PDB entry 7D4D | X-ray diffraction, 2.29 A resolution | chain A

[Chain A]
Molecule: L-Lysine alpha-oxidase
From: Hypocrea rufa
UniProtKB: A0A0G4DCU0 (A0A0G4DCU0_HYPRU); residue numbers follow UniProt; this construct covers 1-617
Sequence (617 residues; numbered 1 to 617; the number before each row is that of its first residue):
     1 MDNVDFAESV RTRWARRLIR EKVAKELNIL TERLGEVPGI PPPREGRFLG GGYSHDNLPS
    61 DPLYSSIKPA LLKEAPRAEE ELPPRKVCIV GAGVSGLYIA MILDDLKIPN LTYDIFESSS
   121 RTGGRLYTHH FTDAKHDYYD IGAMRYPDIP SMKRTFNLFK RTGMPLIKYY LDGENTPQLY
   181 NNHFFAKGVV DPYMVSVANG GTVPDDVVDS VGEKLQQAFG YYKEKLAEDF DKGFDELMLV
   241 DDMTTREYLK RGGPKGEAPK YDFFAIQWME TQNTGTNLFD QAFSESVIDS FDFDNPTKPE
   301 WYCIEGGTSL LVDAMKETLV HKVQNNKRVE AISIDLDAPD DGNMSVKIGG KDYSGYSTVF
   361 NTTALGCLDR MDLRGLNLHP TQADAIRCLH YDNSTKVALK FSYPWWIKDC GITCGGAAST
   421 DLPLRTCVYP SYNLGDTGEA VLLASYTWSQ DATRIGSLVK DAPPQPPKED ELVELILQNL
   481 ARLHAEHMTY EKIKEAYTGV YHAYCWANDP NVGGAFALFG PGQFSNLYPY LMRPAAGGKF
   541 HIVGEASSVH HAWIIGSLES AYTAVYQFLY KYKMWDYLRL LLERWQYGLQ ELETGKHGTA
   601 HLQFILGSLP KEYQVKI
Unresolved in the structure: 1-79, 465-466, 588-617
Ligand contacts:
  - FAD (flavin-adenine dinucleotide): Val90, Gly91, Ala92, Gly93, Val94, Ser95, Gly96, Phe116, Glu117, Ser118, Ser119, Gly123, Gly124, Arg125, Leu126, Ile141, Gly142, Ala143, Met144, Arg145, Tyr146, Lys327, Arg328, Val329, Thr362, Thr363, Ala364, Cys367, Met371, Ser394, Lys396, Tyr446, Trp506, Asn511, Val512, Ala515, Phe516, Gly544, Glu545, Ala552, Trp553, Ile554, Ser557
  - lysine (LYS): Arg145, Asp289, Phe293, Tyr446, Trp448, Phe516, Leu518, Ala552, Trp553
What the authors report for this chain:
  - binding site for lysine: Arg145, Asp289, Phe293, Asp392, Tyr446, Trp448, Phe516, Ala517, Ala552, Trp553

[Summary]
Chain A binds flavin-adenine dinucleotide and lysine. The paper reports a binding site for lysine at Arg145,
Asp289 and Phe293 among others.
Chain A is L-Lysine alpha-oxidase (Hypocrea rufa); the structure, Structure of L-lysine oxidase precursor in
complex with L-lysine (1.24M), was determined by X-ray diffraction (same publication as 7D4C).
